Entry 6TFJ (electron microscopy, 2.90 A resolution); this record covers chains A and B of the 4 polymer chains in the assembly.

[Chain A (and B)]
Protein: Vegetative insecticidal protein
From: Bacillus thuringiensis
Notes: chain B of this document is another copy of the same molecule, construct and numbering; everything in this record applies to it too
Reference sequence: Q58XI2 (Q58XI2_BACTU); numbering as in UniProt (aligned over 1-789)
Amino-acid sequence (789 residues; row label = number of the first residue in the row):
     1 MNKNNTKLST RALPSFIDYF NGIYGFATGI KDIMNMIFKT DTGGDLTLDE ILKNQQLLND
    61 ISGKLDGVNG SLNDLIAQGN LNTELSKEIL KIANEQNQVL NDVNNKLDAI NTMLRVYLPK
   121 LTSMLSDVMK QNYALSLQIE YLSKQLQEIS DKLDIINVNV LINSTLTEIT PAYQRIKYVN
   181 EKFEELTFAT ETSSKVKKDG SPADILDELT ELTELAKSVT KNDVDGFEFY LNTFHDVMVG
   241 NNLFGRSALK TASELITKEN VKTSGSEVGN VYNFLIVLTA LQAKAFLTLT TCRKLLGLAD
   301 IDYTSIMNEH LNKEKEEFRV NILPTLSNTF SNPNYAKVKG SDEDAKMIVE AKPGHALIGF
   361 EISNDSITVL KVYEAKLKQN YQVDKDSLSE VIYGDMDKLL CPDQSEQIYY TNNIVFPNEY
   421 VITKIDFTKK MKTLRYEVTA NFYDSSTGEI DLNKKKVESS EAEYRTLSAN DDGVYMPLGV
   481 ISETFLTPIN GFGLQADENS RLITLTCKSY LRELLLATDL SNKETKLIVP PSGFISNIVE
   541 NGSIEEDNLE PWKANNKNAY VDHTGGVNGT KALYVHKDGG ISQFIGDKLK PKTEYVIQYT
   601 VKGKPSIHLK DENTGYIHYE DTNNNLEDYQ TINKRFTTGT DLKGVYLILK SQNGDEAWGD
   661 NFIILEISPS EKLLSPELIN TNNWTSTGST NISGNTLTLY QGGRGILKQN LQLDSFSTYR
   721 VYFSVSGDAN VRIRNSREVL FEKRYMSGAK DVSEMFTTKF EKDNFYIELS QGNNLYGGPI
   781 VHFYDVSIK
Not modelled in the structure: 1-13, 192-203 (chain B: 1-13, 191-201)
What the authors report for this chain:
  - conformationally variable residues (order/disorder transition): Thr190 to Pro202
  - self-association interface (contacts with another copy of this molecule): Asn163, Lys221 to Gly226, Phe229, Val239 to Ser247
  - contacts within the chain: Glu168-Asn242

[Interface between chain A and chain B]
Contacting residue pairs (64):
  Asp45(A) with Lys53(B)
  Leu46(A) with Lys53(B)
  Glu50(A) with Ile51(B); Lys53(B), salt bridge; Asn54(B)
  Lys53(A) with Ile51(B)
  Asn54(A) with Ile51(B); Asn54(B), hydrogen bond
  Leu57(A) with Leu58(B), hydrophobic; Lys106(B)
  Ile61(A) with Ile61(B), hydrophobic; Val103(B), hydrophobic
  Lys64(A) with Val99(B)
  Leu65(A) with Leu65(B), hydrophobic
  Val68(A) with Ile92(B), hydrophobic; Glu95(B); Gln96(B)
  Leu72(A) with Ile92(B), hydrophobic
  Leu75(A) with Glu88(B); Ile92(B), hydrophobic
  Leu81(A) with Leu81(B), hydrophobic; Leu85(B), hydrophobic
  Leu85(A) with Leu81(B), hydrophobic
  Ile89(A) with Leu75(B), hydrophobic
  Ile92(A) with Ser71(B)
  Glu95(A) with Val68(B)
  Gln96(A) with Gln96(B)
  Val99(A) with Lys64(B); Leu65(B), hydrophobic
  Asp102(A) with Lys64(B), salt bridge
  Lys106(A) with Asp60(B), salt bridge
  Asn222(A) with Glu211(B), hydrogen bond (side chain-backbone); Glu214(B), hydrogen bond; Leu215(B); Ser218(B)
  Asp223(A) with Tyr178(B); Ser218(B)
  Val224(A) with Arg175(B); Tyr178(B); Val179(B), hydrophobic; Ser218(B); Val219(B), hydrophobic
  Asp225(A) with Arg175(B), salt bridge
  Glu228(A) with Tyr178(B); Lys182(B)
  Phe229(A) with Arg175(B); Tyr178(B)
  Tyr230(A) with Arg175(B), hydrogen bond
  Asn232(A) with Tyr178(B)
  Thr233(A) with Gln174(B)
  Gly240(A) with Gln147(B)
  Asn241(A) with Gln147(B)
  Asn242(A) with Gln147(B), hydrogen bond (backbone-side chain)
  Leu243(A) with Leu146(B), hydrophobic; Ser150(B); Tyr173(B), hydrophobic
  Phe244(A) with Leu153(B), hydrophobic; Ile155(B); Leu166(B); Ala252(B), hydrophobic; Phe274(B), hydrophobic
  Arg246(A) with Ile156(B)
  Arg293(A) with Glu211(B), salt bridge
  Ala299(A) with Asp207(B)
Interface residues without a listed pair, chain A (44 interface residues in all): Leu58, Leu161, Glu168, Val237, Gly245, Leu298
Interface residues without a listed pair, chain B (52 interface residues in all): Leu57, Gly67, Leu72, Ile89, Asp151, Ile169, Thr170, Leu186, Tyr230, Leu255, Leu278

[Summary]
Chain A and chain B form an interface of 44 and 52 residues respectively, with 5 hydrogen bonds and 5 salt
bridges. Among the polar pairs are Glu50(A)-Lys53(B), Asp102(A)-Lys64(B) and Lys106(A)-Asp60(B). The paper
reports conformational variability at Thr190(A); a self-association interface involving Asn163(A), Lys221(A)
and Phe229(A) among others.
Both chains are Vegetative insecticidal protein (Bacillus thuringiensis). Entry 6TFJ (Vip3Aa protoxin
structure) was determined by electron microscopy, deposited together with 6TFK.
